Entry 2G6G (X-ray diffraction, 2.20 A resolution); this record covers chain A.

== Chain A ==
Protein: GNA33
From: Neisseria gonorrhoeae FA 1090
Notes: EC 3.2.1.-
UniProtKB: Q5F581 (Q5F581_NEIG1); numbering as in UniProt (aligned over 22-441)
Sequence (422 residues; numbered 20 to 441; the number before each row is that of its first residue):
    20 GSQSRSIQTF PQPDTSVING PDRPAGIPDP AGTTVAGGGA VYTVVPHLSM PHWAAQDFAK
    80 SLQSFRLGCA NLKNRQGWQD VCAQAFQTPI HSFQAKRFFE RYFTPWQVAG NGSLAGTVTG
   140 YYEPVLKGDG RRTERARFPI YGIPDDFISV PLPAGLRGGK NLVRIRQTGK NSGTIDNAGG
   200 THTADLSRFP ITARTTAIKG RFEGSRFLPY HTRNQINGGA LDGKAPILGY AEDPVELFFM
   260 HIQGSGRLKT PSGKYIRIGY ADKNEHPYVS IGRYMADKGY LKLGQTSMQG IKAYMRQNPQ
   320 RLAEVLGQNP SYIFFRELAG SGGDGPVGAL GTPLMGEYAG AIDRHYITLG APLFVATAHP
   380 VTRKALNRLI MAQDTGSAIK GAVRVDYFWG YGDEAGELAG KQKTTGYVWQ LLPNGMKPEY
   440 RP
Disordered / not traced: 20-31, 338-342
Differences from the reference sequence: cloning artifact (20-21); modified residue (69, 259, 294, 307, 314, 354, 390, 435); conflict Ile109 (Val in Q5F581), Gly342 (Asn in Q5F581), Asp343 (Glu in Q5F581)
Modified / non-standard residues: Mse69, Mse259, Mse294, Mse307, Mse314, Mse354, Mse390, Mse435 (selenomethionine; parent Met)
Disulfides: Cys88-Cys101

== Overview ==
Chain A is GNA33 (Neisseria gonorrhoeae FA 1090); the structure, Crystal structure of MltA from Neisseria
gonorrhoeae, was determined by X-ray diffraction, deposited together with 2GAE and 2G5D.
